PDB entry 4NKG | X-ray diffraction, 2.90 A resolution | chains A and B

== Chain A ==
Name: E3 ubiquitin-protein ligase sspH1
From: Salmonella enterica subsp. enterica serovar Typhimurium
Notes: EC 6.3.2.-; fragment: LRR domains
UniProt: D0ZVG2 (SSPH1_SALT1); numbering as in UniProt (aligned over 161-405)
Amino-acid sequence (246 residues; numbered 160 to 405; the number before each row is that of its first residue):
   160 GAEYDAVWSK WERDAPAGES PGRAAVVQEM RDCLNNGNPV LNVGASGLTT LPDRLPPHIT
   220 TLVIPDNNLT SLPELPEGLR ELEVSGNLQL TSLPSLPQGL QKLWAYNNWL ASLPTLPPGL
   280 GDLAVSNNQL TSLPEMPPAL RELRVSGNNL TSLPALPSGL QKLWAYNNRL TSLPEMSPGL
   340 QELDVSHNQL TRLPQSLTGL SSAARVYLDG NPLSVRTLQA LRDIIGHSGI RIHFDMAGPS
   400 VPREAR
Disordered / not traced: 160-161, 395-405
Differences from the reference sequence: expression tag (160)
UniProt features mapped onto this chain:
  - region: A396 to E403 (Linker)
Ligand contacts: hexane-1,6-diol (HEZ): W263, Y265, A283, S285, R303, S305, W323, Y325

== Chain B ==
Name: Serine/threonine-protein kinase N1
From: Homo sapiens
Notes: EC 2.7.11.13; fragment: HR1b domain, REM 2 domain
UniProt: Q16512 (PKN1_HUMAN); residues 122-199 here = UniProt positions 122-199
Amino-acid sequence (82 residues; numbered 118 to 199; the number before each row is that of its first residue):
   118 GAMDATNLSR VAGLEKQLAI ELKVKQGAEN MIQTYSNGST KDRKLLLTAQ QMLQDSKTKI
   178 DIIRMQLRRA LQAGQLENQA AP
Disordered / not traced: 118-124, 191-199
Differences from the reference sequence: expression tag (118-121)
UniProt features mapped onto this chain:
  - region: R181 to R185 (Important for interaction with bacterial SspH1 and SspH1-mediated polyubiquitination)

== Interface between chain A and chain B ==
Contacting residue pairs - 36 pairs, chain A then chain B:
  L247(A) - Q168(B)
  L247(A) - Q171(B)
  N266(A) - Q171(B)
  N266(A) - T175(B)  hydrogen bond
  N267(A) - Q171(B)  hydrogen bond (backbone-side chain)
  W268(A) - I149(B)  hydrophobic
  W268(A) - Q167(B)
  N286(A) - Q171(B)  hydrogen bond (backbone-side chain)
  N286(A) - K174(B)
  N286(A) - T175(B)
  N286(A) - D178(B)  hydrogen bond
  N287(A) - K174(B)
  Q288(A) - L170(B)
  S305(A) - D178(B)
  G306(A) - K174(B)  hydrogen bond (backbone-side chain)
  W323(A) - M182(B)  hydrophobic
  W323(A) - R185(B)
  Y325(A) - D178(B)  hydrogen bond
  Y325(A) - R181(B)
  N326(A) - L139(B)
  N326(A) - K142(B)  hydrogen bond
  N326(A) - I177(B)
  E341(A) - R185(B)
  D343(A) - R181(B)  salt bridge
  D343(A) - R185(B)  salt bridge
  S345(A) - R181(B)  hydrogen bond
  H346(A) - L139(B)
  H346(A) - R181(B)  hydrogen bond
  R364(A) - Q189(B)
  Y366(A) - R185(B)
  Y366(A) - L188(B)  hydrophobic
  Y366(A) - Q189(B)
  D368(A) - R181(B)  salt bridge
  H392(A) - E132(B)
  H392(A) - L188(B)
  D394(A) - E132(B)
Interface residues without a listed pair, chain A (22 interface residues in all): N308
Interface residues without a listed pair, chain B (19 interface residues in all): L135, E146

== In short ==
22 residues of chain A face 19 of chain B across their interface; the contacts include 9 hydrogen bonds and 3
salt bridges. Polar pairs include D343(A)-R181(B), D343(A)-R185(B) and D368(A)-R181(B). Bound to chain A:
hexane-1,6-diol.
Here chain A is E3 ubiquitin-protein ligase sspH1 (Salmonella enterica subsp. enterica serovar Typhimurium)
and chain B is Serine/threonine-protein kinase N1 (Homo sapiens). Entry 4NKG (Crystal structure of SspH1 LRR
domain in complex PKN1 HR1b domain) was determined by X-ray diffraction.
